Entry 8TQK (electron microscopy, 3.20 A resolution); this record covers chains H and L of the 9 polymer chains in the assembly.

# Chain H
Molecule: Heavy chain Fab rPIV3-18
Organism: Homo sapiens
Notes: antibody fragment or engineered binder
Sequence (224 residues; each row starts with the number of its first residue; a row labelled like 82A-82C holds insertion residues (82A, then the next letters in order)):
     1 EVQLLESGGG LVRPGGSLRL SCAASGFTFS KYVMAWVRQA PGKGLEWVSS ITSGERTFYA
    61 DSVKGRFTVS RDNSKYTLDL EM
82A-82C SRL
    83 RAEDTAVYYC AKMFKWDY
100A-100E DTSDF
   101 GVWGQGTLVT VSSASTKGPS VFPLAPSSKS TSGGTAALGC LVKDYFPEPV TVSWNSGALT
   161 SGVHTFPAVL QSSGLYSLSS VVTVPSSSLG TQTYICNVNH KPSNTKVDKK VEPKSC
Disordered / not traced: 1, 110-216
Disulfide bonds: Cys-22/Cys-92

# Chain L
Molecule: Light chain Fab rPIV3-28
Organism: Homo sapiens
Notes: antibody fragment or engineered binder
Sequence (214 residues; numbered 1 to 214; the number before each row is that of its first residue):
     1 DFQMTQSPST LSASVGDRVT ITCRASQSVG NWLTWYQHKP GKAPKILIYK ASTLQSGVPS
    61 RFSGSGSGTE FTLTISSLQP DDFATYYCQQ FNTYSWTFGQ GTRVEIKRTV AAPSVFIFPP
   121 SDEQLKSGTA SVVCLLNNFY PREAKVQWKV DNALQSGNSQ ESVTEQDSKD STYSLSSTLT
   181 LSKADYEKHK VYACEVTHQG LRSPVTKSFN RGEC
Disordered / not traced: 1, 106-214
Disulfide bonds: Cys-23/Cys-88

# Interface between chain H and chain L
Contacting residue pairs (23):
  Gly-44(H) with Tyr-87(L)
  Leu-45(H) with Tyr-87(L), hydrophobic; Phe-98(L), hydrophobic
  Trp-47(H) with Ser-95(L); Trp-96(L)
  Phe-58(H) with Tyr-94(L), hydrophobic
  Tyr-91(H) with Lys-42(L); Pro-44(L)
  Met-95(H) with Phe-91(L); Trp-96(L), hydrophobic
  Phe-96(H) with Tyr-49(L), hydrophobic; Phe-91(L), hydrophobic
  Lys-97(H) with Lys-50(L)
  Trp-98(H) with Trp-32(L); Phe-91(L), hydrogen bond (side chain-backbone); Asn-92(L)
  Asp-99(H) with Trp-32(L); Lys-50(L), hydrogen bond (backbone-side chain)
  Tyr-100(H) with Asn-31(L), hydrogen bond
  Asp-100D(H) with Tyr-49(L)
  Phe-100E(H) with Gln-55(L), hydrogen bond (backbone-side chain)
  Trp-103(H) with Tyr-36(L); Pro-44(L)
Other interface residues (no listed pair), chain H (25 interface residues in all): Val-37, Gln-39, Lys-43, Glu-46, Ser-50, Arg-56, Ala-93, Lys-94, Gly-101, Val-102, Gly-104
Other interface residues (no listed pair), chain L (19 interface residues in all): Thr-34, His-38, Ala-43, Ile-46

# Summary
25 residues of chain H and 19 residues of chain L are in contact, with 4 hydrogen bonds. Polar contacts
include Trp-98(H)/Phe-91(L), Asp-99(H)/Lys-50(L) and Tyr-100(H)/Asn-31(L).
Chain H is Heavy chain Fab rPIV3-18 and chain L is Light chain Fab rPIV3-28, both from Homo sapiens; the
structure, Human parainfluenza virus type 3 prefusion F trimer in complex with rPIV3-18 Fab, was determined by
electron microscopy (same publication as 8TQI).
